3KMH - chains A and B; structure by X-ray diffraction, 1.58 A resolution.

== Chain A (and B) ==
Protein: D-lyxose isomerase
From: Escherichia coli O157:H7
Notes: EC 5.3.1.15; chain B of this document is another copy of the same molecule, construct and numbering; everything in this record applies to it too
UniProt: Q8X5Q7 (Q8X5Q7_ECO57); residues 1-227 here = UniProt positions 1-227
Amino-acid sequence (246 residues; each row starts with the number of its first residue; numbers below 1 keep their minus sign (Mse-18 is residue -18)):
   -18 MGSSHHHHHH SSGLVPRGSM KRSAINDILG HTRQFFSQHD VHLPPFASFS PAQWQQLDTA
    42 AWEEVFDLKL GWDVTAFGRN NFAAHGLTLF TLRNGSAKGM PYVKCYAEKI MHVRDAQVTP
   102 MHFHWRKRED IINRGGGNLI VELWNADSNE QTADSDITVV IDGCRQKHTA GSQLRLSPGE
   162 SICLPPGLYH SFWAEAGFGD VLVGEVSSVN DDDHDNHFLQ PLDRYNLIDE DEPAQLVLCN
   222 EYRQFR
Not modelled in the structure: -18 to 0, 204-207, 224-227 (chain B: -18 to 0, 224-227)
Construct notes: expression tag (-18 to 0)
Modified / non-standard residues: Mse-18 (selenomethionine); Mse1, Mse81, Mse92, Mse102 (selenomethionine; parent Met)
Bound ions: Mn2+: His103, His105, Glu110, His171

== Interface between chain A and chain B ==
Disulfides between the chains: Cys86(A)-Cys86(B)
Residue-residue contacts (77):
  His20(A) with His20(B); Asp21(B), salt bridge
  Asp21(A) with Gln19(B); His20(B); Arg115(B)
  His23(A) with Arg115(B), hydrogen bond (side chain-backbone); Pro159(B); Gly160(B)
  Leu24(A) with Gly160(B)
  Pro25(A) with Asp143(B); Gly160(B)
  Pro26(A) with Glu161(B)
  Phe27(A) with Asp143(B)
  Ala41(A) with Arg146(B), hydrogen bond (backbone-side chain)
  Ala42(A) with Gly144(B); Cys145(B); Arg146(B), hydrogen bond (backbone-backbone)
  Trp43(A) with Asp143(B); Gly144(B); Cys145(B)
  Glu44(A) with Arg146(B), salt bridge
  Glu45(A) with Val141(B); Gly144(B)
  Val46(A) with Asp143(B); Gly144(B)
  Arg74(A) with Asp111(B), salt bridge; Ile113(B); Ser162(B), hydrogen bond
  Val84(A) with Arg109(B)
  Lys85(A) with Arg109(B); Asp111(B), salt bridge; Cys164(B)
  Cys86(A) with Cys86(B), disulfide
  Tyr87(A) with Arg109(B), hydrogen bond (side chain-backbone); Glu110(B); Asp111(B), hydrogen bond; Val187(B); Ser188(B); Ser189(B)
  Glu89(A) with Ile113(B); Arg115(B), salt bridge; Val187(B)
  Arg109(A) with Val84(B); Lys85(B); Tyr87(B), hydrogen bond (backbone-side chain)
  Glu110(A) with Tyr87(B)
  Asp111(A) with Arg74(B), salt bridge; Lys85(B), salt bridge; Tyr87(B), hydrogen bond
  Ile113(A) with Arg74(B); Glu89(B)
  Arg115(A) with Asp21(B); His23(B), hydrogen bond (backbone-side chain); Glu89(B), salt bridge
  Val141(A) with Glu45(B)
  Asp143(A) with Pro25(B); Phe27(B); Val46(B)
  Gly144(A) with Ala42(B); Trp43(B); Glu45(B); Val46(B)
  Cys145(A) with Ala42(B); Trp43(B)
  Arg146(A) with Ala42(B), hydrogen bond (backbone-backbone)
  Pro159(A) with His23(B)
  Gly160(A) with His23(B); Leu24(B); Pro25(B)
  Glu161(A) with Pro26(B)
  Ser162(A) with Arg74(B), hydrogen bond
  Cys164(A) with Lys85(B)
  Val187(A) with Tyr87(B); Glu89(B); Val187(B), hydrophobic
  Ser188(A) with Tyr87(B)
  Ser189(A) with Tyr87(B)
Interface residues without a listed pair, chain A (42 interface residues in all): Gln19, Leu51, Leu73, Ala88, Gly116
Interface residues without a listed pair, chain B (39 interface residues in all): Leu51, Ala88, Gly116

== In short ==
42 residues of chain A and 39 residues of chain B are in contact; the contacts include 1 disulfide bond, 11
hydrogen bonds and 8 salt bridges. Among the polar pairs are His20(A)-Asp21(B), Glu44(A)-Arg146(B) and
Arg74(A)-Asp111(B).
Chain A and chain B are both D-lyxose isomerase (Escherichia coli O157:H7); the structure, Crystal Structure
of a Novel Sugar Isomerase from E. coli O157:H7, was determined by X-ray diffraction together with 3MPB from
the same study.
